Entry 9NHM (electron microscopy, 4.00 A resolution); this record covers chains D and F of the 8 polymer chains in the assembly.

# Chain D (and F)
Molecule: BG505-CH505 Transmembrane protein gp41
From: Human immunodeficiency virus 1
Notes: chain F of this document is another copy of the same molecule, construct and numbering; everything in this record applies to it too
Chain sequence (153 residues; numbered 512 to 664; the number before each row is that of its first residue):
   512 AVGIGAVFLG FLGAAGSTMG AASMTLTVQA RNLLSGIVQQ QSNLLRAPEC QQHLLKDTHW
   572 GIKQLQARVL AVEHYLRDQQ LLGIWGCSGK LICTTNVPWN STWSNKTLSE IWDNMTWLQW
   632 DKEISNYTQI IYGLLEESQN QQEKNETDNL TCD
Not modelled in the structure: 512-520, 536-572 (chain F: 512-519, 548-567)
Disulfides: Cys-598/Cys-604
Covalent attachments: N-acetylglucosamine (NAG) linked to Asn-611, Asn-616, Asn-637, Asn-656

# Interface between chain D and chain F
Pairs across the interface - 34 pairs, chain D then chain F:
  Ile-573(D) with Ile-573(F), hydrophobic
  Gln-577(D) with Leu-576(F); Arg-579(F), hydrogen bond
  Val-580(D) with Leu-576(F), hydrophobic; Val-580(F), hydrophobic
  Glu-584(D) with Ser-546(F); Arg-579(F)
  Leu-587(D) with Leu-545(F); Val-583(F), hydrophobic; Leu-587(F), hydrophobic
  Arg-588(D) with Leu-545(F); Ser-546(F), hydrogen bond (side chain-backbone); Gly-547(F)
  Gln-591(D) with Ala-541(F), hydrogen bond (side chain-backbone); Arg-542(F); Leu-545(F); Tyr-586(F)
  Ile-595(D) with Thr-538(F)
  Glu-647(D) with Thr-538(F); Arg-542(F), salt bridge
  Asn-651(D) with Ser-534(F), hydrogen bond (side chain-backbone); Met-535(F); Leu-537(F); Thr-538(F); Leu-602(F)
  Gln-652(D) with Met-535(F)
  Glu-654(D) with Lys-601(F); Leu-602(F), hydrogen bond (side chain-backbone); Ile-603(F), hydrogen bond (side chain-backbone)
  Lys-655(D) with Ser-534(F), hydrogen bond; Met-535(F); Ile-603(F)
  Glu-657(D) with Lys-601(F), salt bridge
  Asn-660(D) with Leu-619(F)
Also at the interface, not in a pair above, chain D (19 interface residues in all): Leu-576, Val-583, Gly-594, Thr-658
Also at the interface, not in a pair above, chain F (23 interface residues in all): Gly-531, Gly-600, Thr-605

# Summary
Chain D and chain F form an interface of 19 and 23 residues respectively, with 7 hydrogen bonds and 2 salt
bridges. Among the polar pairs are Glu-647(D)/Arg-542(F), Glu-657(D)/Lys-601(F) and Gln-577(D)/Arg-579(F).
Covalently linked N-acetylglucosamine: at Asn-611(D), Asn-616(D), Asn-637(D) and Asn-656(D).
Chain D and chain F are both BG505-CH505 Transmembrane protein gp41 (Human immunodeficiency virus 1); the
structure, BG505-CH505 Env glycoprotein in complex with NHP pAb V1V2V3-1 isolated from animal RUu18 at week
14, was determined by electron microscopy (same publication as 9NHH, 9NHI, 9NHJ, 9NHK, 9NHL, 9NHN, 9NHO and
9NI9).
